PDB entry 8YF8 | electron microscopy, 3.52 A resolution | chains B and C of the 3 polymer chains in the assembly

[Chain B (and C)]
Molecule: Capsid protein alpha
From: Dragon grouper nervous necrosis virus
Notes: chain C of this document is another copy of the same molecule, construct and numbering; everything in this record applies to it too
UniProtKB: Q9E6H7 (Q9E6H7_9VIRU); residues 1-338 here = UniProt positions 1-338
Amino-acid sequence (338 residues; numbered 1 to 338; the number before each row is that of its first residue):
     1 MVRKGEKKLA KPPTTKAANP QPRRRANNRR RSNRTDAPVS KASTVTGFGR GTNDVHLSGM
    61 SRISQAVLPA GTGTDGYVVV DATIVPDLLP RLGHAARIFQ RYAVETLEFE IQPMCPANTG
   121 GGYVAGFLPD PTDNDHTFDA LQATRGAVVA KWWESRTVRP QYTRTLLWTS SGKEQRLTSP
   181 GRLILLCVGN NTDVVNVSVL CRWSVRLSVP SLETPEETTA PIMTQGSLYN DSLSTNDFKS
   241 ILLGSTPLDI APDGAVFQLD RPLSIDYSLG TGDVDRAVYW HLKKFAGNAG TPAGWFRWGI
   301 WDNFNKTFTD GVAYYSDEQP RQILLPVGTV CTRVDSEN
Disordered / not traced: 1-51, 336-338 (chain C: 1-30, 336-338)
Bound ions: Ca2+ site 1: Gln100, Ser170 (shared with 1 residue of chain A); Ca2+ site 2: Asp130, Asp133 (shared with Ser170(C), Glu213(C) of chain C)
From the paper describing this entry:
  - mutagenesis - I323A: unchanged binding to low pH (5.0)
  - mutagenesis - R276A: unchanged binding to pH 5.0
  - mutagenesis - W301A: decreased stability
  - mutagenesis - W280A, L324A, P326A: abolished binding to low pH (5.0)
  - mutagenesis - Q322A: decreased binding to pH 5.0
  - contacts within the chain: Asp266-Tyr315 (from molecular simulation)

[Interface between chain B and chain C]
Contacting residue pairs - 78 pairs, chain B then chain C:
  Ala117(B) - Ser40(C)
  Asn118(B) - Val39(C)
  Pro129(B) - Gln100(C)
  Pro129(B) - Trp168(C)
  Pro129(B) - Val209(C)  hydrophobic
  Asp130(B) - Gln100(C)
  Asp130(B) - Trp168(C)
  Asp130(B) - Ser170(C)  hydrogen bond
  Asp130(B) - Glu213(C)
  Asp133(B) - Gln100(C)
  Asp133(B) - Glu213(C)
  Asp135(B) - Leu212(C)
  Asp135(B) - Thr214(C)
  Phe138(B) - Phe48(C)  hydrophobic
  Asp139(B) - Leu212(C)
  Gln142(B) - Phe48(C)
  Ala143(B) - Ser211(C)
  Ala143(B) - Leu212(C)
  Thr144(B) - Gly49(C)
  Thr144(B) - Pro210(C)
  Thr144(B) - Ser211(C)
  Arg145(B) - Gly49(C)
  Arg145(B) - Arg50(C)
  Arg145(B) - Gly51(C)  hydrogen bond (side chain-backbone)
  Arg145(B) - Pro210(C)
  Gly146(B) - Gly49(C)
  Ala147(B) - Phe48(C)
  Val149(B) - Ser43(C)  hydrogen bond (backbone-side chain)
  Val149(B) - Val45(C)  hydrophobic
  Ala150(B) - Ser43(C)
  Lys151(B) - Lys41(C)  hydrogen bond (side chain-backbone)
  Trp153(B) - Ser40(C)
  Trp153(B) - Lys41(C)
  Glu154(B) - Ala42(C)
  Glu154(B) - Ser43(C)  hydrogen bond (side chain-backbone)
  Arg156(B) - Ser43(C)  hydrogen bond
  Thr163(B) - Arg101(C)
  Lys173(B) - Lys173(C)
  Glu174(B) - Lys173(C)
  Glu174(B) - Glu174(C)
  Glu174(B) - Leu177(C)
  Arg176(B) - Trp168(C)
  Arg176(B) - Ser170(C)  hydrogen bond (side chain-backbone)
  Arg176(B) - Ser171(C)
  Arg176(B) - Gly172(C)
  Arg176(B) - Thr178(C)
  Tyr229(B) - Ile300(C)  hydrophobic
  Tyr229(B) - Asp302(C)
  Arg261(B) - Leu259(C)  hydrogen bond (side chain-backbone)
  Arg261(B) - Asp260(C)  hydrogen bond (side chain-backbone)
  Arg261(B) - Trp280(C)
  Asp266(B) - Asp275(C)
  Gly272(B) - Asp273(C)
  Asp273(B) - Gly272(C)
  Asp273(B) - Asp273(C)  hydrogen bond (backbone-side chain)
  Asp273(B) - Val274(C)
  Val274(B) - Leu269(C)  hydrophobic
  Val274(B) - Asp273(C)
  Val274(B) - Val274(C)
  Val274(B) - Asp275(C)
  Arg276(B) - Asp275(C)  salt bridge
  Arg276(B) - Arg276(C)  hydrogen bond (side chain-backbone)
  Arg276(B) - Ala277(C)
  Arg276(B) - Val278(C)
  Gln319(B) - Leu269(C)
  Gln319(B) - Asp275(C)
  Pro320(B) - Tyr267(C)
  Pro320(B) - Leu269(C)
  Pro320(B) - Val312(C)  hydrophobic
  Arg321(B) - Ile300(C)
  Gln322(B) - Ala277(C)
  Gln322(B) - Val278(C)
  Gln322(B) - Tyr279(C)
  Ile323(B) - Val278(C)
  Ile323(B) - Trp280(C)  hydrogen bond (backbone-side chain)
  Ile323(B) - Ile300(C)  hydrophobic
  Leu324(B) - Trp280(C)
  Pro326(B) - Trp280(C)
Other interface residues (no listed pair), chain B (46 interface residues in all): Val124, Thr132, Val148, Gln161, Pro262, Ser264, Glu318, Val327
Other interface residues (no listed pair), chain C (49 interface residues in all): Asn53, Gln258, Arg261, Pro262, His281, Gly299, Asn303

[In short]
Chain B and chain C form an interface of 46 and 49 residues respectively, with 12 hydrogen bonds and 1 salt
bridge. Polar contacts include Arg276(B)-Asp275(C), Asp130(B)-Ser170(C) and Arg145(B)-Gly51(C). From the
paper: W280A, L324A and P326A of chain B abolish binding to low pH (5.0); contacts within the chain involving
Tyr315(B) and Asp266(B); 7 substitutions were tested in all.
Chain B and chain C are both Capsid protein alpha (Dragon grouper nervous necrosis virus); the structure,
Cryo-EM structure of Dragon Grouper nervous necrosis virus-like particle at pH5.0 (3.52A), was determined by
electron microscopy (same publication as 8YF6, 8YF7 and 8YF9).
